2W6F - chains C and D of the 7 polymer chains in the assembly; structure by X-ray diffraction, 6.00 A resolution (low resolution: residue-level contacts below are approximate; hydrogen-bond / salt-bridge calls are withheld).

Chain C:
Molecule: ATP synthase subunit alpha heart isoform, mitochondrial
From: Bos taurus
Notes: EC 3.6.3.14
UniProtKB: P19483 (ATPA1_BOVIN); residues -42 to 510 here correspond to UniProt positions 1-553 (UniProt number = residue number + 43)
Amino-acid sequence (553 residues; row label = number of the first residue in the row; numbers below 1 keep their minus sign (Met-42 is residue -42)):
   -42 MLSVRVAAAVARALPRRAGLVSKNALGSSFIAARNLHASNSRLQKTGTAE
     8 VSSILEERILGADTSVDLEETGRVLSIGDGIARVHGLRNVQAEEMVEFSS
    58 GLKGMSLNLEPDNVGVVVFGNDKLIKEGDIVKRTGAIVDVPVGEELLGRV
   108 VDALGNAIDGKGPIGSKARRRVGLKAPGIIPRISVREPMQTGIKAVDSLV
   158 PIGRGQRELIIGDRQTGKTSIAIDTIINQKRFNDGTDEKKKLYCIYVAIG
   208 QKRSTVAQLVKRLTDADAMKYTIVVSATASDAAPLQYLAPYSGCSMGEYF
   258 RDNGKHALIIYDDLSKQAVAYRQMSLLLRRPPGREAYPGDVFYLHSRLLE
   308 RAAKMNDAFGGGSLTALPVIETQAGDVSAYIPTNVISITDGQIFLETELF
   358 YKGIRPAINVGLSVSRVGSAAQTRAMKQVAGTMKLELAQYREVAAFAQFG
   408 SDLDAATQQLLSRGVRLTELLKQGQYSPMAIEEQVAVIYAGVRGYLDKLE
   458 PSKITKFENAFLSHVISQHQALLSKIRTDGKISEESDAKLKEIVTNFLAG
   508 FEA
Disordered / not traced: -42 to 18
Swiss-Prot annotation at these positions:
  - binding site (ATP): Gln172, Gly174, Lys175, Thr176, Ser177, Gln430, Gln432
  - binding site (Mg(2+)): Thr176, Asp269
  - site: Ser370 (Required for activity)
  - modified residue: Gln1 (Pyrrolidone carboxylic acid), Ser10 (Phosphoserine), Ser22 (Phosphoserine), Ser33 (Phosphoserine), Ser63 (Phosphoserine), Lys80 (N6-acetyllysine), Lys83 (N6-acetyllysine), Lys89 (N6-acetyllysine), Thr91 (Phosphothreonine), Lys118 (N6-acetyllysine), Ser123 (Phosphoserine), Lys124 (N6-acetyllysine), Ser141 (Phosphoserine), Arg161 (Omega-N-methylarginine), Lys187 (N6-acetyllysine), Lys196 (N6-acetyllysine), Lys197 (N6-acetyllysine), Lys218 (N6-acetyllysine), Lys262 (N6-acetyllysine), Lys384 (N6-acetyllysine) and 6 more in UniProt
  - glycosylation: Ser33 (O-linked (GlcNAc) serine)

Chain D:
Molecule: ATP synthase subunit beta, mitochondrial
From: Bos taurus
Notes: EC 3.6.3.14
UniProtKB: P00829 (ATPB_BOVIN); residues -49 to 478 here correspond to UniProt positions 1-528 (UniProt number = residue number + 50)
Amino-acid sequence (528 residues; row label = number of the first residue in the row; numbers below 1 keep their minus sign (Met-49 is residue -49)):
   -49 MLGLVGRVVAASASGALRGLSPSAPLPQAQLLLRAAPAALQPARDYAAQA
     1 SPSPKAGATTGRIVAVIGAVVDVQFDEGLPPILNALEVQGRETRLVLEVA
    51 QHLGESTVRTIAMDGTEGLVRGQKVLDSGAPIRIPVGPETLGRIMNVIGE
   101 PIDERGPIKTKQFAAIHAEAPEFVEMSVEQEILVTGIKVVDLLAPYAKGG
   151 KIGLFGGAGVGKTVLIMELINNVAKAHGGYSVFAGVGERTREGNDLYHEM
   201 IESGVINLKDATSKVALVYGQMNEPPGARARVALTGLTVAEYFRDQEGQD
   251 VLLFIDNIFRFTQAGSEVSALLGRIPSAVGYQPTLATDMGTMQERITTTK
   301 KGSITSVQAIYVPADDLTDPAPATTFAHLDATTVLSRAIAELGIYPAVDP
   351 LDSTSRIMDPNIVGSEHYDVARGVQKILQDYKSLQDIIAILGMDELSEED
   401 KLTVSRARKIQRFLSQPFQVAEVFTGHLGKLVPLKETIKGFQQILAGEYD
   451 HLPEQAFYMVGPIEEAVAKADKLAEEHS
Disordered / not traced: -49 to 8, 476-478
Swiss-Prot annotation at these positions:
  - binding site (ADP): Gly159, Val160, Gly161, Lys162, Thr163, Val164
  - binding site (ATP): Gly159, Gly161, Lys162, Thr163, Val164, Arg189
  - binding site (phosphate): Gly159, Val160, Gly161, Lys162, Thr163
  - binding site (Mg(2+)): Thr163, Glu188
  - modified residue: Lys74 (N6-acetyllysine), Lys111 (N6-acetyllysine), Lys148 (N6-acetyllysine), Lys209 (N6-acetyllysine), Lys214 (N6-acetyllysine), Thr262 (Phosphothreonine), Ser365 (Phosphoserine), Lys376 (N6-acetyllysine), Ser383 (Phosphoserine), Lys430 (N6-acetyllysine), Lys435 (N6-acetyllysine), Lys472 (N6-acetyllysine)
  - glycosylation: Ser56 (O-linked (GlcNAc) serine)

Interface between chain C and chain D:
Contacting residue pairs (120):
  Gly43(C) with Arg71(D)
  Leu44(C) with Arg71(D)
  Arg45(C) with Val70(D); Arg71(D)
  Asn46(C) with Val70(D)
  Val47(C) with Leu69(D); Val70(D)
  Gln48(C) with Gly68(D); Leu69(D)
  Ala49(C) with Thr66(D); Glu67(D); Gly68(D); Leu69(D)
  Glu50(C) with Glu67(D)
  Asn65(C) with Val16(D); Ile17(D)
  Leu66(C) with Ala15(D); Val16(D); Leu69(D)
  Glu67(C) with Ile17(D); Arg71(D)
  Pro68(C) with Val14(D); Ala15(D); Arg71(D)
  Asn70(C) with Arg71(D)
  Val71(C) with Arg71(D)
  Ile94(C) with Gly68(D)
  Lys132(C) with Asp64(D); Asn223(D); Glu224(D)
  Ala133(C) with Asn223(D)
  Pro134(C) with Thr190(D)
  Gly135(C) with Thr190(D)
  Ile136(C) with Thr190(D); Gly193(D); Asn194(D); Tyr219(D)
  Ile137(C) with Ile102(D); Asp103(D); Tyr197(D)
  Arg139(C) with Thr190(D); Arg191(D); Asn194(D)
  Ile140(C) with Asn194(D)
  Ser141(C) with Asp195(D)
  Arg164(C) with Arg189(D)
  Arg287(C) with Ile17(D)
  Pro288(C) with Ala270(D)
  Arg291(C) with Val279(D); Tyr281(D); Pro313(D); Ala314(D); Asp319(D)
  Gly296(C) with Glu267(D)
  Asp297(C) with Glu267(D)
  Phe299(C) with Met222(D); Arg229(D); Arg260(D); Gln263(D)
  Tyr300(C) with Glu224(D); Pro225(D); Arg229(D); Glu267(D)
  Ser303(C) with Met222(D)
  Arg304(C) with Met222(D)
  Glu307(C) with Arg189(D); Thr190(D); Asn223(D)
  Ser335(C) with Ala314(D); Asp315(D)
  Tyr337(C) with Ala314(D)
  Thr340(C) with Ala158(D); Tyr311(D); Ala314(D)
  Asn341(C) with Tyr311(D)
  Ile343(C) with Ala158(D); Arg189(D)
  Ser344(C) with Ala158(D); Arg189(D); Met222(D); Arg260(D); Tyr311(D)
  Ile345(C) with Arg189(D); Met222(D)
  Thr346(C) with Arg189(D)
  Asp347(C) with Arg189(D); Arg191(D)
  Gly368(C) with Glu341(D)
  Leu369(C) with Glu341(D)
  Ser372(C) with Phe424(D)
  Arg373(C) with Gly159(D); Arg189(D); Phe424(D)
  Val374(C) with Val423(D)
  Gly375(C) with Val423(D); Phe424(D)
  Ser376(C) with Val423(D)
  Ala377(C) with Val423(D)
  Gly388(C) with Thr425(D); Gly426(D)
  Thr389(C) with Gly426(D); His427(D)
  Leu392(C) with Thr425(D); Tyr458(D)
  Ala395(C) with Leu342(D); Gly343(D)
  Gln396(C) with Leu342(D); Arg412(D); Gln455(D); Tyr458(D)
  Glu399(C) with Leu342(D); Arg408(D); Arg412(D)
  Val400(C) with Arg408(D)
  Phe403(C) with Ile388(D); Val404(D); Arg408(D)
  Phe406(C) with Ile388(D)
  Ala413(C) with Pro453(D)
  Leu417(C) with Gln455(D)
Other interface residues (no listed pair), chain C (69 interface residues in all): Leu64, Val142, Ala336, Val371, Ser408, Asp411
Other interface residues (no listed pair), chain D (69 interface residues in all): Ile94, Glu104, Gly187, Glu188, His198, Pro226, Leu271, Gly280, Arg337, Ile344, Tyr345, Gly392, Met393, Glu454, Met459

Overview:
The chain C/chain D interface involves 69 residues from each chain. UniProt lists 7 ATP-binding residues and
Mg2+-binding residues Thr176(C) and Asp269(C) on chain C; 6 ADP-binding residues and 6 ATP-binding residues on
chain D.
Here chain C is ATP synthase subunit alpha heart isoform, mitochondrial and chain D is ATP synthase subunit
beta, mitochondrial, both from Bos taurus. Entry 2W6F (Low resolution structures of bovine mitochondrial
F1-ATPase during controlled dehydration: Hydration State 2) was determined by X-ray diffraction (same
publication as 2W6E, 2W6G, 2W6H, 2W6I and 2W6J).
